8W25 - chains D and Q; structure by electron microscopy, 2.42 A resolution.

== Chain D (and Q) ==
Name: Maltose/maltodextrin-binding periplasmic protein, Poly [ADP-ribose] polymerase tankyrase-2
Organism: Homo sapiens
Notes: EC 2.4.2.30, 2.4.2.-; chain Q of this document is another copy of the same molecule, construct and numbering; everything in this record applies to it too
UniProtKB: chimeric construct of P0AEY0, Q9H2K2: residues 474-838 from P0AEY0 (MALE_ECO57) positions 28-392 (UniProt number = residue number - 446); residues 850-1166 from Q9H2K2 positions 850-1166 (same numbers)
Chain sequence (729 residues; row label = number of the first residue in the row):
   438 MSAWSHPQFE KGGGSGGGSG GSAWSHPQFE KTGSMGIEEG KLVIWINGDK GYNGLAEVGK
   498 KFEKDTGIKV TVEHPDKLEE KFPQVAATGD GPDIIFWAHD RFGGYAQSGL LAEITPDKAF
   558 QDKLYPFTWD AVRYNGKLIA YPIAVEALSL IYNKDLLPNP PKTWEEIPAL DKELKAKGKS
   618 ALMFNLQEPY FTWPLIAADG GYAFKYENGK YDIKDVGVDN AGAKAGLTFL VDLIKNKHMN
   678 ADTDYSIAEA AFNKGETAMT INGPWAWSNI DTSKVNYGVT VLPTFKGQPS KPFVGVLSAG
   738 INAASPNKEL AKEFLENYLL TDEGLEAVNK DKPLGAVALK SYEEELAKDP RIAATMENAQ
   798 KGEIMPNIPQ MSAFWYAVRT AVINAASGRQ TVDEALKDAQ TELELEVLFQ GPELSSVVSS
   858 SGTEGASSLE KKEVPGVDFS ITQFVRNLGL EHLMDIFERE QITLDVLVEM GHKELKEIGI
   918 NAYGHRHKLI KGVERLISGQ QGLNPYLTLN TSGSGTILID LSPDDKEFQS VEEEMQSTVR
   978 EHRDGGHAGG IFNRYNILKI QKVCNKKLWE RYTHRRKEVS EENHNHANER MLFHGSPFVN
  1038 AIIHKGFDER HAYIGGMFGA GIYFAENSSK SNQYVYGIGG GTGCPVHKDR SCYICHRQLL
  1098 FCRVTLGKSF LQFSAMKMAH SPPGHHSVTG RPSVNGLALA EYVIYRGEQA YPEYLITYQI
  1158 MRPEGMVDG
Disordered / not traced: 438-874, 1159-1166
Construct notes: initiating methionine (438); expression tag (439-473); linker (839-849)
Swiss-Prot annotation at these positions:
  - binding site (Zn(2+)): C1081, H1084, C1089, C1092
Ion coordination: Zn2+: C1081, H1084, C1089, C1092
Ligand contacts: A1AE4 (N-{2-[4-(2-hydroxypropan-2-yl)phenyl]-4-oxo-1,4-dihydroquinazolin-7-yl}-4-methoxy-6-phenylpyridine-3-carboxamide): F1030, H1031, G1032, S1033, F1035, H1048, A1049, Y1050, M1054, F1055, Y1060, F1061, A1062, K1067, S1068, Y1071, I1075, Q1109, F1110, S1111, A1112, G1127, R1128, P1129, E1138, Y1139, V1140
What the authors report for this chain:
  - specificity-determining residues: L1136
  - specificity-determining residues: A1112 (by similarity / conservation)
  - mutagenesis - L1136Y: decreased binding to A1AE4
  - mutagenesis - L1136Y: unchanged signaling in response to XAV939

== Interface between chain D and chain Q ==
Residue-residue contacts (33):
  K963(D) with E1018(Q), hydrogen bond (side chain-backbone); E1019(Q)
  S967(D) with E1019(Q); N1020(Q); H1021(Q)
  V968(D) with H1021(Q)
  E1018(D) with K963(Q)
  E1019(D) with S967(Q)
  N1020(D) with S967(Q)
  H1021(D) with S967(Q); V968(Q); E971(Q), salt bridge; M1028(Q); F1098(Q); Y1151(Q), hydrogen bond (backbone-side chain)
  N1022(D) with R1100(Q), hydrogen bond (backbone-side chain); E1150(Q); Y1151(Q)
  H1023(D) with E1026(Q), hydrogen bond (side chain-backbone); R1027(Q); M1028(Q)
  E1026(D) with H1023(Q)
  R1027(D) with H1023(Q); R1027(Q)
  M1028(D) with H1021(Q); N1022(Q); H1023(Q)
  F1098(D) with H1021(Q)
  R1100(D) with N1022(Q), hydrogen bond (side chain-backbone)
  K1105(D) with E970(Q)
  E1150(D) with N1022(Q), hydrogen bond
  Y1151(D) with H1021(Q), hydrogen bond (side chain-backbone); N1022(Q)
Also at the interface, not in a pair above, chain D (19 interface residues in all): E964, E970
Also at the interface, not in a pair above, chain Q (21 interface residues in all): E964, K999, K1105

== In short ==
19 residues of chain D and 21 residues of chain Q are in contact; the contacts include 7 hydrogen bonds and 1
salt bridge. Among the polar pairs are H1021(D)-E971(Q), K963(D)-E1018(Q) and H1021(D)-Y1151(Q). Bound to
chain D: compound A1AE4. The paper reports that L1136Y of chain D reduces binding to A1AE4; specificity
determinants L1136(D) and A1112(D).
Both chains are Maltose/maltodextrin-binding periplasmic protein, Poly [ADP-ribose] polymerase tankyrase-2
(Homo sapiens). Entry 8W25 (Cryo-EM structure of human tankyrase 2 SAM-PARP filament bound to compound,
TDI-2804 (focused refinement map)) was determined by electron microscopy (same publication as 8W23, 8W27,
8W28, 8W2T and 8W2U).
